PDB entry 4BYF | X-ray diffraction, 2.74 A resolution | chains C and D

== Chain C ==
Name: Unconventional myosin-ic
Organism: Homo sapiens
Notes: EC 3.6.4.1; fragment: motor domain, residues 36-760
Reference sequence: O00159 (MYO1C_HUMAN); residues 1-725 here correspond to UniProt positions 36-760 (UniProt number = residue number + 35)
Chain sequence (725 residues; each row starts with the number of its first residue):
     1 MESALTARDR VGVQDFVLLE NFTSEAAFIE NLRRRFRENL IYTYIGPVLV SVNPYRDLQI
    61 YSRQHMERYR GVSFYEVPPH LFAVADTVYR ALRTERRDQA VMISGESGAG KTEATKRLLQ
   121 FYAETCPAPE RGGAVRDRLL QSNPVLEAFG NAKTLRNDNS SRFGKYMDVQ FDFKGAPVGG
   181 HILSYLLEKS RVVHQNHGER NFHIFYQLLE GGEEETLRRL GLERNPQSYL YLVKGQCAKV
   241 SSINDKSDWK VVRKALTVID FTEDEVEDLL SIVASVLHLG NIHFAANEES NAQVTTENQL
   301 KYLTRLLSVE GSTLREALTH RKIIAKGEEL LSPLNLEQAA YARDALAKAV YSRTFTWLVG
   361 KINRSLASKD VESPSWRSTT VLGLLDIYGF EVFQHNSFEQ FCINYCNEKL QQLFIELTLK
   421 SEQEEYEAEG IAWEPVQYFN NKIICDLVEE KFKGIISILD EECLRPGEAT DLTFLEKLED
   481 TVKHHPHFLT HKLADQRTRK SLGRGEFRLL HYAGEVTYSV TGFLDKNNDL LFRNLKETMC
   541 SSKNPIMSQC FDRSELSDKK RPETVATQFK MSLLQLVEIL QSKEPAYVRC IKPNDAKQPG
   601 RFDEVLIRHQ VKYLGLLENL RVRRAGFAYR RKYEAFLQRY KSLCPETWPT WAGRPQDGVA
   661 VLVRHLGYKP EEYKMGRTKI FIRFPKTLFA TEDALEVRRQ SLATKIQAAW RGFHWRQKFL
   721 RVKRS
Disordered / not traced: 1-9, 289-290, 324-328, 496-498, 555-559, 721-725
Bound ions: Mg2+: T112, S161 (together with ADP orthovanadate)
Ligand contacts: ADP orthovanadate: I41, Y42, N53, P54, Y55, R56, Y61, E106, S107, G108, A109, G110, K111, T112, E113, N157, N159, S160, S161, D386, I387, Y388, G389

== Chain D ==
Name: Calmodulin
Organism: Homo sapiens
Reference sequence: P62158 (CALM_HUMAN); residues 1-149 here = UniProt positions 1-149
Chain sequence (149 residues; numbered 1 to 149; the number before each row is that of its first residue):
     1 MADQLTEEQI AEFKEAFSLF DKDGDGTITT KELGTVMRSL GQNPTEAELQ DMINEVDADG
    61 NGTIDFPEFL TMMARKMKDT DSEEEIREAF RVFDKDGNGY ISAAELRHVM TNLGEKLTDE
   121 EVDEMIREAD IDGDGQVNYE EFVQMMTAK
Disordered / not traced: 1
Bound ions: Mg2+: D94, D96, N98, Y100

== How chain C and chain D interact ==
Residue-residue contacts (70):
  T94(C) - K95(D)
  R96(C) - K95(D)
  R96(C) - E105(D)  salt bridge
  F173(C) - A104(D)
  F173(C) - E105(D)
  F173(C) - H108(D)
  K174(C) - H108(D)
  S373(C) - D134(D)  hydrogen bond (side chain-backbone)
  P374(C) - S102(D)
  P374(C) - A104(D)  hydrophobic
  S375(C) - S102(D)
  S375(C) - Q136(D)  hydrogen bond
  R377(C) - D96(D)
  R377(C) - N98(D)
  R377(C) - Q136(D)
  Q638(C) - E88(D)  hydrogen bond
  Q638(C) - R91(D)  hydrogen bond
  K641(C) - E88(D)  salt bridge
  W648(C) - E85(D)  hydrogen bond
  W648(C) - E88(D)
  W648(C) - A89(D)
  P649(C) - E88(D)
  T650(C) - E84(D)  hydrogen bond
  R699(C) - F93(D)
  Q700(C) - L113(D)
  Q700(C) - G114(D)  hydrogen bond (side chain-backbone)
  L702(C) - A89(D)
  L702(C) - V92(D)  hydrophobic
  A703(C) - L113(D)  hydrophobic
  T704(C) - T45(D)
  T704(C) - G114(D)  hydrogen bond (side chain-backbone)
  T704(C) - E115(D)
  K705(C) - D81(D)
  K705(C) - E85(D)  salt bridge
  K705(C) - I86(D)
  I706(C) - F90(D)  hydrophobic
  I706(C) - M110(D)  hydrophobic
  Q707(C) - M110(D)  hydrogen bond (side chain-backbone)
  Q707(C) - L113(D)  hydrogen bond (side chain-backbone)
  Q707(C) - G114(D)  hydrogen bond (side chain-backbone)
  Q707(C) - E115(D)  hydrogen bond (side chain-backbone)
  A708(C) - N43(D)
  A708(C) - P44(D)
  A708(C) - T45(D)
  A709(C) - M146(D)  hydrophobic
  W710(C) - L117(D)
  W710(C) - E124(D)
  W710(C) - M125(D)
  W710(C) - E128(D)
  W710(C) - F142(D)  hydrophobic
  W710(C) - M146(D)  hydrophobic
  R711(C) - R38(D)
  R711(C) - E46(D)  salt bridge
  R711(C) - E115(D)  salt bridge
  R711(C) - K116(D)  hydrogen bond (side chain-backbone)
  R711(C) - L117(D)
  R711(C) - E121(D)  salt bridge
  G712(C) - R38(D)
  G712(C) - N43(D)
  F713(C) - E128(D)
  F713(C) - M145(D)
  F713(C) - M146(D)  hydrophobic
  H714(C) - E124(D)
  H714(C) - E128(D)
  W715(C) - T35(D)
  W715(C) - S39(D)
  R716(C) - R38(D)  hydrogen bond (side chain-backbone)
  R716(C) - G41(D)
  R716(C) - N43(D)  hydrogen bond
  Q717(C) - E128(D)
Interface residues without a listed pair, chain C (33 interface residues in all): R93, S378
Interface residues without a listed pair, chain D (45 interface residues in all): F20, Q42, Y100, V109, G135

== Summary ==
33 residues of chain C face 45 of chain D across their interface, with 15 hydrogen bonds and 6 salt bridges.
Polar contacts include R96(C)-E105(D), K641(C)-E88(D) and K705(C)-E85(D). Ligands of chain C: ADP
orthovanadate. The Mg2+ site is built by T112(C) and S161(C).
Chain C is Unconventional myosin-ic and chain D is Calmodulin, both from Homo sapiens; the structure, Crystal
structure of human Myosin 1c in complex with calmodulin in the pre-power stroke state, was determined by X-ray
diffraction.
